6QLE - chains H and K of the 11 polymer chains in the assembly; structure by electron microscopy, 3.55 A resolution.

== Chain H ==
Protein: Central kinetochore subunit MCM16, Inner kinetochore subunit MCM16, Mcm16p
Source organism: Saccharomyces cerevisiae
UniProt: B3LLA4 (B3LLA4_YEAS1); residues 1-136 carry their UniProt numbers (136 of 181 residues fall inside the UniProt entry; the rest is not from it)
Sequence (181 residues; each row starts with the number of its first residue; X marks 45 residues of unknown identity (built as UNK)):
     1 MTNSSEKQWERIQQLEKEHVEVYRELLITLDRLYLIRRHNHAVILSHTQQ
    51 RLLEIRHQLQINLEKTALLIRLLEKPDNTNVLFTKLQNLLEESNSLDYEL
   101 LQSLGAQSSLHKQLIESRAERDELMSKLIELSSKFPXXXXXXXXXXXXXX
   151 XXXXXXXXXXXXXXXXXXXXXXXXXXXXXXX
Disordered / not traced: 1-3, 41-44, 75-77, 137-181

== Chain K ==
Protein: Inner kinetochore subunit MCM22
Source organism: Saccharomyces cerevisiae
UniProt: P47167 (CENPK_YEAST); residues 1-133 carry their UniProt numbers (133 of 204 residues fall inside the UniProt entry; the rest is not from it)
Sequence (204 residues; row label = number of the first residue in the row; X marks 71 residues of unknown identity (built as UNK)):
     1 MDVEKDVLDVYIKNLENQIGNKRYFLKQAQGAIDEITKRSLDTEGKPVNS
    51 EVFTELLRKPMFFSERADPIGFSLTSNFLSLRAQSSSEWLSLMNDQSVDQ
   101 KAMLLLQNNINSDLKELLRKLQHQMTIMDSKKQXXXXXXXXXXXXXXXXX
   151 XXXXXXXXXXXXXXXXXXXXXXXXXXXXXXXXXXXXXXXXXXXXXXXXXX
   201 XXXX
Disordered / not traced: 1-6, 42-49, 61-68, 129-204

== How chain H and chain K interact ==
Pairs across the interface - 74 pairs, chain H then chain K:
  Gln8(H) - Leu8(K)
  Gln8(H) - Ile12(K)
  Ile12(H) - Ile12(K)  hydrophobic
  Ile12(H) - Leu15(K)  hydrophobic
  Leu15(H) - Leu15(K)  hydrophobic
  Leu15(H) - Ile19(K)
  Glu16(H) - Ser73(K)
  His19(H) - Ile19(K)
  His19(H) - Lys22(K)  hydrogen bond
  His19(H) - Pro69(K)
  His19(H) - Ile70(K)
  His19(H) - Ser73(K)
  Val20(H) - Ser73(K)
  Val20(H) - Leu74(K)  hydrophobic
  Val20(H) - Asn77(K)
  Tyr23(H) - Ile70(K)  hydrophobic
  Leu26(H) - Lys22(K)
  Thr29(H) - Leu26(K)
  Leu33(H) - Ala29(K)  hydrophobic
  Tyr34(H) - Leu56(K)  hydrophobic
  Leu35(H) - Phe53(K)  hydrophobic
  Leu35(H) - Leu56(K)  hydrophobic
  Asn40(H) - Ile36(K)
  Gln49(H) - Phe53(K)
  Leu52(H) - Leu57(K)  hydrophobic
  Leu53(H) - Phe53(K)  hydrophobic
  Leu53(H) - Leu57(K)  hydrophobic
  Arg56(H) - Leu57(K)
  Arg56(H) - Lys59(K)  hydrogen bond (side chain-backbone)
  Arg56(H) - Pro60(K)
  Ile61(H) - Leu74(K)  hydrophobic
  Lys65(H) - Leu74(K)
  Lys65(H) - Thr75(K)
  Lys65(H) - Phe78(K)
  Leu68(H) - Gly71(K)
  Leu68(H) - Phe72(K)
  Leu68(H) - Thr75(K)
  Leu82(H) - Phe72(K)
  Leu86(H) - Phe72(K)  hydrophobic
  Leu89(H) - Ser76(K)
  Leu89(H) - Leu79(K)  hydrophobic
  Leu90(H) - Leu79(K)  hydrophobic
  Ser93(H) - Leu79(K)
  Ser93(H) - Arg82(K)
  Asn94(H) - Arg82(K)  hydrogen bond
  Leu96(H) - Ser86(K)
  Leu96(H) - Leu90(K)  hydrophobic
  Glu99(H) - Leu90(K)
  Leu100(H) - Trp89(K)  hydrophobic
  Ser103(H) - Trp89(K)
  Ser103(H) - Leu90(K)
  Gln107(H) - Met93(K)
  Gln107(H) - Ser97(K)
  Gln107(H) - Gln100(K)  hydrogen bond
  Leu110(H) - Ser97(K)
  Leu110(H) - Lys101(K)
  Gln113(H) - Leu104(K)
  Leu114(H) - Met103(K)  hydrophobic
  Leu114(H) - Leu104(K)  hydrophobic
  Ser117(H) - Leu104(K)
  Ser117(H) - Asn108(K)  hydrogen bond
  Ser117(H) - Asn111(K)
  Arg121(H) - Gln107(K)  hydrogen bond
  Arg121(H) - Ile110(K)
  Arg121(H) - Asn111(K)
  Arg121(H) - Leu114(K)
  Leu124(H) - Leu114(K)  hydrophobic
  Leu124(H) - Lys115(K)
  Lys127(H) - Leu118(K)
  Leu128(H) - Leu118(K)  hydrophobic
  Leu131(H) - Leu121(K)  hydrophobic
  Leu131(H) - Gln122(K)
  Phe135(H) - Gln124(K)
  Phe135(H) - Met125(K)  hydrophobic
Interface residues without a listed pair, chain H (53 interface residues in all): Ser5, Val22, Glu25, Leu30, Asp31, Ile36, Gln60, Leu69, Val81, Leu104, Glu120, Lys134
Interface residues without a listed pair, chain K (53 interface residues in all): Val7, Glu16, Arg23, Phe25, Ala32, Ser80, Ser87, Gln96

== Overview ==
The chain H/chain K interface involves 53 residues from each chain; the contacts include 6 hydrogen bonds.
Among the polar pairs are His19(H)-Lys22(K), Arg56(H)-Lys59(K) and Asn94(H)-Arg82(K).
Chain H is Central kinetochore subunit MCM16, Inner kinetochore subunit MCM16, Mcm16p and chain K is Inner
kinetochore subunit MCM22, both from Saccharomyces cerevisiae; the structure, Structure of inner kinetochore
CCAN complex, was determined by electron microscopy, deposited together with 6QLD and 6QLF.
